Entry 4O4K (X-ray diffraction, 2.10 A resolution); this record covers chain A.

== Chain A ==
Molecule: Exonuclease, putative
From: Thermotoga maritima
UniProt: Q9X1X0 (Q9X1X0_THEMA); residues 2-324 here = UniProt positions 2-324
Amino-acid sequence (336 residues; numbered -11 to 324; the number before each row is that of its first residue; numbers below 1 keep their minus sign (Met-11 is residue -11)):
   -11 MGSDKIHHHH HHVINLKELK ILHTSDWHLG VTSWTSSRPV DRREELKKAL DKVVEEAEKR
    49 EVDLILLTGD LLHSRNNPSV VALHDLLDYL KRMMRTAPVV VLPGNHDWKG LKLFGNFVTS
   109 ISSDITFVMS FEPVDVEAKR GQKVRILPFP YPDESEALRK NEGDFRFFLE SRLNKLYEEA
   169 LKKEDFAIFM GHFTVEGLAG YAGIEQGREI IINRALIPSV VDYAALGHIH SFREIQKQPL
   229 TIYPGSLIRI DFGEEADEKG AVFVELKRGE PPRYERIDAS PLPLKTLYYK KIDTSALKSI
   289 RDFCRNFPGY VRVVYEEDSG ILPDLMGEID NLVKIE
Disordered / not traced: -11 to -7
Construct notes: expression tag (-11 to 1)
Ion coordination: Mn2+ site 1: Asp14, His16, Asp58; Mn2+ site 2: Asp58, His180, His216
Small-molecule neighbours: 2PK ((5E)-2-azanylidene-5-[(4-hydroxyphenyl)methylidene]-1,3-thiazolidin-4-one): Gly57, Asp58, Leu59, Leu60, Ser62, Arg63, Val89, Pro91, Gly92, Asn93, His94, Trp96, Leu99, Phe115
Reported in the primary citation:
  - binding site for 2PK: His61, Asn93 to Lys97
  - catalytic residues: His61 (citing earlier work)
  - Mn2+ coordination: Asp58

== In short ==
Ligands of chain A: compound 2PK. Asp14, His16 and Asp58 form the Mn2+ site 1. Asp58, His180 and His216
coordinate Mn2+ site 2. The paper reports the catalytic residue His61; a binding site for 2PK at His61 and
Asn93.
Chain A is Exonuclease, putative (Thermotoga maritima); the structure, DNA Double-Strand Break Repair Pathway
Choice Is Directed by Distinct MRE11 Nuclease Activities, was determined by X-ray diffraction, deposited
together with 4O24, 4NZV, 4O43 and 4O5G.
